Entry 3OV7 (X-ray diffraction, 3.00 A resolution); this record covers chains A and C of the 4 polymer chains in the assembly.

Chain A:
Protein: CCA-Adding Enzyme
Source organism: Archaeoglobus fulgidus
Notes: EC 2.7.7.25, 2.7.7.21
UniProtKB: O28126 (CCA_ARCFU); residues 1-437 here = UniProt positions 1-437
Amino-acid sequence (441 residues; numbered 1 to 441; the number before each row is that of its first residue):
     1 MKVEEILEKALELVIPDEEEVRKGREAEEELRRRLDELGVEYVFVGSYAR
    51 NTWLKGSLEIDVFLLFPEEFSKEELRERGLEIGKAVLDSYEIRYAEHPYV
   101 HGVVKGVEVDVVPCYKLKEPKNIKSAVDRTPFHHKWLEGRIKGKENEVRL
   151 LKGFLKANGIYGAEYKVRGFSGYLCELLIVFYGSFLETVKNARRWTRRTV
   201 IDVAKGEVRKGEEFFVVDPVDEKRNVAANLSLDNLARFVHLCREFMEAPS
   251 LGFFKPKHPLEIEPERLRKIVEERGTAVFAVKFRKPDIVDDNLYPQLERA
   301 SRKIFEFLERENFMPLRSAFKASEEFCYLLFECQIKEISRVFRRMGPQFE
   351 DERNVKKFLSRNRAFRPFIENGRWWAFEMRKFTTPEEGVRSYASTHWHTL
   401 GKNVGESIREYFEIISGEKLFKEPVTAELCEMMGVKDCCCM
Construct notes: expression tag (438-441)
Curated features (UniProtKB/Swiss-Prot):
  - binding site (ATP): Ser47, Arg50, His133, Lys152, Tyr161
  - binding site (CTP): Ser47, Arg50, His133, Lys152, Tyr161
  - binding site (Mg(2+)): Glu59, Asp61, Asp110
  - mutagenesis: Arg50 (R50A: High decrease in both AMP and CMP incorporation), Asp110 (D110A: High decrease in both AMP and CMP incorporation), His133 (H133A: No decrease in both AMP and CMP incorporation), Arg299 to Arg302 (Does not affect the CCA tRNA nucleotidyltransferase activity, while the CCACCA tRNA nucleotidyltransferase activity is strongly reduced)
Residues lining bound ligands: ATP (adenosine-5'-triphosphate): Gly46, Ser47, Arg50, Thr52, Trp53, Glu59, Asp61, Thr130, His133, Lys152, Tyr161, Ala163, Ser171, Gly172, Tyr173, Arg224
From the paper describing this entry:
  - binding site for ATP: Arg50, His133

Chain C:
Molecule: 34-nt RNA strand
Sequence (34 nucleotides; numbered 1 to 34; the number before each row is that of its first residue):
     1 GGAAGUAGAUGGUUCAAGUCCAUUUACUUCCACC
Residues lining bound ligands: ATP (adenosine-5'-triphosphate): A32, C33, C34

Interface between chain A and chain C:
Pairs across the interface (60; chain A residue first):
  Glu59(A) - C34(C)  phosphate contact
  Asp61(A) - C34(C)  hydrogen bond to the sugar
  Phe63(A) - C34(C)  base contact
  Tyr94(A) - C33(C)  base contact
  Ala95(A) - A32(C)  base contact
  Ala95(A) - C33(C)  hydrogen bond to the base
  Glu96(A) - A32(C)  base contact
  Glu96(A) - C33(C)  hydrogen bond to the base
  His97(A) - C33(C)  hydrogen bond to the base
  Tyr99(A) - C33(C)  hydrogen bond to the sugar
  Tyr99(A) - C34(C)  sugar contact
  Asp110(A) - C34(C)  phosphate contact
  Val112(A) - C34(C)  sugar contact
  Ala126(A) - C33(C)  base contact
  Val127(A) - C34(C)  base contact
  Thr130(A) - C34(C)  hydrogen bond to the base
  Ala163(A) - A32(C)  sugar contact
  Glu164(A) - A32(C)  phosphate contact
  Glu164(A) - C33(C)  phosphate contact
  Tyr165(A) - G1(C)  base contact
  Tyr165(A) - G2(C)  base contact
  Tyr165(A) - C31(C)  hydrogen bond to the base
  Tyr165(A) - A32(C)  hydrogen bond to the sugar
  Arg224(A) - C31(C)  salt bridge to the phosphate
  Arg224(A) - A32(C)  salt bridge to the phosphate
  Ala228(A) - C31(C)  sugar contact
  Asn229(A) - C31(C)  hydrogen bond to the sugar
  Asn229(A) - A32(C)  sugar contact
  Asp291(A) - A32(C)  hydrogen bond to the sugar
  Asp291(A) - C33(C)  sugar contact
  Asn292(A) - G1(C)  hydrogen bond to the sugar
  Pro295(A) - G2(C)  sugar contact
  Gln296(A) - G1(C)  hydrogen bond to the sugar
  Gln296(A) - G2(C)  sugar contact
  Arg299(A) - G2(C)  phosphate contact
  Arg299(A) - A3(C)  salt bridge to the phosphate
  Arg302(A) - A3(C)  salt bridge to the phosphate
  Lys303(A) - A22(C)  salt bridge to the phosphate
  Arg310(A) - C21(C)  hydrogen bond to the phosphate
  Arg310(A) - A22(C)  salt bridge to the phosphate
  Arg344(A) - U14(C)  sugar contact
  Met345(A) - A16(C)  base contact
  Gly346(A) - C15(C)  base contact
  Pro347(A) - C15(C)  base contact
  Asn354(A) - C15(C)  base contact
  Lys357(A) - C15(C)  hydrogen bond to the phosphate
  Lys357(A) - A16(C)  salt bridge to the phosphate
  Phe358(A) - C15(C)  base contact
  Arg361(A) - C15(C)  salt bridge to the phosphate
  Arg363(A) - C15(C)  salt bridge to the phosphate
  Tyr392(A) - A22(C)  hydrogen bond to the phosphate
  His396(A) - C21(C)  sugar contact
  His396(A) - A22(C)  phosphate contact
  His398(A) - U23(C)  salt bridge to the phosphate
  His398(A) - U24(C)  salt bridge to the phosphate
  Thr399(A) - A22(C)  sugar contact
  Thr399(A) - U23(C)  hydrogen bond to the phosphate
  Gly401(A) - G2(C)  phosphate contact
  Lys402(A) - G1(C)  phosphate contact
  Lys402(A) - G2(C)  hydrogen bond to the phosphate
Other interface residues (no listed pair), chain A (45 interface residues in all): Arg93, Arg373, Asn403

Summary:
45 residues of chain A and 14 residues of chain C are in contact, with 17 hydrogen bonds and 11 salt bridges.
Polar pairs include Ala95(A)-C33(C), Glu96(A)-C33(C) and His97(A)-C33(C). ATP is bound between chain A and
chain C. From the paper: a binding site for ATP at Arg50(A) and His133(A).
Chain A is CCA-Adding Enzyme (Archaeoglobus fulgidus) and chain C is a 34-nt RNA strand; the structure, How
the CCA-Adding Enzyme Selects Adenine over Cytosine in Position 76 of tRNA, was determined by X-ray
diffraction, deposited together with 3OUY, 3OVB and 3OVS.
